PDB entry 9C5B | electron microscopy, 4.50 A resolution (low resolution: residue-level contacts below are approximate; hydrogen-bond / salt-bridge calls are withheld) | chains D and S of the 7 polymer chains in the assembly

[Chain D]
Protein: AP-3 complex subunit delta-1
Organism: Homo sapiens
UniProtKB: O14617 (AP3D1_HUMAN); residue numbers follow UniProt; this construct covers 1-617
Chain sequence (617 residues; numbered 1 to 617; the number before each row is that of its first residue):
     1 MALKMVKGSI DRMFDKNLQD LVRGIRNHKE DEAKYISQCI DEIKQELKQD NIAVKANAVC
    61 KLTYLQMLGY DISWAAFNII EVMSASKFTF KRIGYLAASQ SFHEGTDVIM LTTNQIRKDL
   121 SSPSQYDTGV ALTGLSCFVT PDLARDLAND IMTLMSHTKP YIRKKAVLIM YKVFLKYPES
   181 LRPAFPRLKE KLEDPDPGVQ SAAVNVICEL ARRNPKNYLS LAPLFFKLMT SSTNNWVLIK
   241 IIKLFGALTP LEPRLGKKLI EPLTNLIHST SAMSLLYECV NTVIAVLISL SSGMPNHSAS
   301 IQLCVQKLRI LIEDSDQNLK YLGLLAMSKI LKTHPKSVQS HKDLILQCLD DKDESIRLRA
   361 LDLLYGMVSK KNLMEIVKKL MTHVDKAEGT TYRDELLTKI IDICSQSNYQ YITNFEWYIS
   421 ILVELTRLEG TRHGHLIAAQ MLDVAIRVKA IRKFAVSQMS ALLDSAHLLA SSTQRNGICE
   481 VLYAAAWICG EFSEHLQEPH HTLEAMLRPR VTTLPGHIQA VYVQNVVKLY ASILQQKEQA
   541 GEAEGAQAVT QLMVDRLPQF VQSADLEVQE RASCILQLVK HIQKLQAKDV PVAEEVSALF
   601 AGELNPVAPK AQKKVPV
Not modelled in the structure: 606-617
Swiss-Prot annotation at these positions:
  - modified residue: Ala2 (N-acetylalanine)

[Chain S]
Protein: AP-3 complex subunit sigma-1
Organism: Homo sapiens
UniProtKB: Q92572 (AP3S1_HUMAN); numbering as in UniProt (aligned over 1-193)
Chain sequence (193 residues; row label = number of the first residue in the row):
     1 MIKAILIFNN HGKPRLSKFY QPYSEDTQQQ IIRETFHLVS KRDENVCNFL EGGLLIGGSD
    61 NKLIYRHYAT LYFVFCVDSS ESELGILDLI QVFVETLDKC FENVCELDLI FHVDKVHNIL
   121 AEMVMGGMVL ETNMNEIVTQ IDAQNKLEKS EAGLAGAPAR AVSAVKNMNL PEIPRNINIG
   181 DISIKVPNLP SFK
Not modelled in the structure: 152-193
Swiss-Prot annotation at these positions:
  - modified residue: Ser191 (Phosphoserine)

[Chain D / chain S interface]
Contacting residue pairs - 73 pairs, chain D then chain S:
  Gln19(D) with Phe111(S); His112(S)
  Val22(D) with Ile110(S); Phe111(S)
  Arg23(D) with Phe111(S)
  Arg26(D) with Phe111(S)
  Gln66(D) with Glu25(S)
  Met67(D) with Pro14(S); Arg15(S); Leu16(S); Ser17(S)
  Gly69(D) with Gln29(S)
  Tyr70(D) with Glu25(S)
  Asp71(D) with Glu25(S)
  Phe88(D) with Leu147(S); Glu148(S)
  Arg92(D) with Asn118(S); Glu148(S)
  Leu96(D) with His117(S)
  Ser99(D) with Lys18(S)
  Gln100(D) with Ser17(S); Lys18(S); Phe19(S)
  Tyr126(D) with Gln140(S); Ala143(S); Gln144(S); Leu147(S)
  Leu132(D) with Met125(S)
  Ser136(D) with Met125(S); Gly126(S)
  Cys137(D) with Tyr20(S)
  Tyr161(D) with Glu122(S); Gln140(S); Gln144(S)
  Lys164(D) with Leu130(S); Glu131(S)
  Lys165(D) with Glu122(S); Met125(S); Leu130(S)
  Leu168(D) with Met125(S); Met128(S); Leu130(S)
  Ile169(D) with Met125(S)
  Tyr171(D) with Met128(S)
  Lys172(D) with Gly126(S)
  Asn205(D) with Met128(S); Val129(S)
  Val206(D) with Met128(S)
  Asn234(D) with Thr132(S)
  Trp236(D) with Glu81(S); Gly85(S); Leu89(S); Val129(S)
  Ile239(D) with Ser82(S)
  Lys240(D) with Met1(S); Glu81(S)
  Lys243(D) with Ser80(S); Glu81(S); Ser82(S)
  Ser274(D) with Leu84(S); Asp88(S)
  Tyr277(D) with Leu84(S)
  Glu278(D) with Ser82(S)
  Gln317(D) with Asn45(S); Val46(S); Cys47(S)
  Asn318(D) with Cys47(S); Asn48(S); Phe49(S)
  Leu322(D) with Phe49(S); Leu84(S)
  Asp353(D) with Asn45(S); Cys47(S)
Also at the interface, not in a pair above, chain D (49 interface residues in all): Leu18, Leu68, Ile72, Thr89, His103, Thr133, Glu209, Arg212, Leu319, Lys352
Also at the interface, not in a pair above, chain S (45 interface residues in all): Tyr23, Ile86, Leu107, Asp114, Glu151

[In short]
49 residues of chain D and 45 residues of chain S are in contact.
Chain D is AP-3 complex subunit delta-1 and chain S is AP-3 complex subunit sigma-1, both from Homo sapiens;
the structure, AP-3 bound to myristoylated Arf1 (Q71L) and LAMPI on a lipid nanodisc; combined map, was
determined by electron microscopy together with 9C58, 9C59, 9C5A and 9C5C from the same study.
